Entry 9JYZ (electron microscopy, 2.70 A resolution); this record covers chains 1 and Q of the 66 polymer chains in the assembly.

# Chain 1
Molecule: Protein 7.3
Organism: Escherichia phage T7
UniProt: P03751 (GP73_BPT7); residues 1-99 here = UniProt positions 1-99
Chain sequence (99 residues; each row starts with the number of its first residue):
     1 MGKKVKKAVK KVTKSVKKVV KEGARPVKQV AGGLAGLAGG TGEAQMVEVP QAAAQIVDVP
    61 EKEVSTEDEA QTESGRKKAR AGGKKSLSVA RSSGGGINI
Disordered / not traced: 1-83, 99

# Chain Q
Molecule: Tail tubular protein gp12
Organism: Escherichia phage T7
UniProt: P03747 (TUBE2_BPT7); numbering as in UniProt (aligned over 1-794)
Chain sequence (794 residues; numbered 1 to 794; the number before each row is that of its first residue):
     1 MALISQSIKN LKGGISQQPD ILRYPDQGSR QVNGWSSETE GLQKRPPLVF LNTLGDNGAL
    61 GQAPYIHLIN RDEHEQYYAV FTGSGIRVFD LSGNEKQVRY PNGSNYIKTA NPRNDLRMVT
   121 VADYTFIVNR NVVAQKNTKS VNLPNYNPNQ DGLINVRGGQ YGRELIVHIN GKDVAKYKIP
   181 DGSQPEHVNN TDAQWLAEEL AKQMRTNLSD WTVNVGQGFI HVTAPSGQQI DSFTTKDGYA
   241 DQLINPVTHY AQSFSKLPPN APNGYMVKIV GDASKSADQY YVRYDAERKV WTETLGWNTE
   301 DQVLWETMPH ALVRAADGNF DFKWLEWSPK SCGDVDTNPW PSFVGSSIND VFFFRNRLGF
   361 LSGENIILSR TAKYFNFYPA SIANLSDDDP IDVAVSTNRI AILKYAVPFS EELLIWSDEA
   421 QFVLTASGTL TSKSVELNLT TQFDVQDRAR PFGIGRNVYF ASPRSSFTSI HRYYAVQDVS
   481 SVKNAEDITS HVPNYIPNGV FSICGSGTEN FCSVLSHGDP SKIFMYKFLY LNEELRQQSW
   541 SHWDFGENVQ VLACQSISSD MYVILRNEFN TFLARISFTK NAIDLQGEPY RAFMDMKIRY
   601 TIPSGTYNDD TFTTSIHIPT IYGANFGRGK ITVLEPDGKI TVFEQPTAGW NSDPWLRLSG
   661 NLEGRMVYIG FNINFVYEFS KFLIKQTADD GSTSTEDIGR LQLRRAWVNY ENSGTFDIYV
   721 ENQSSNWKYT MAGARLGSNT LRAGRLNLGT GQYRFPVVGN AKFNTVYILS DETTPLNIIG
   781 CGWEGNYLRR SSGI
Disordered / not traced: 1

# How chain 1 and chain Q interact
Residue-residue contacts (24):
  Ser88(1) - Ser5(Q)
  Arg91(1) - Pro25(Q)
  Arg91(1) - Lys685(Q)  hydrogen bond (side chain-backbone)
  Arg91(1) - Gln686(Q)
  Arg91(1) - Thr687(Q)
  Ser93(1) - Tyr24(Q)
  Ser93(1) - Pro25(Q)
  Ser93(1) - Gly691(Q)
  Gly94(1) - Tyr24(Q)
  Gly94(1) - Asp26(Q)
  Gly95(1) - Tyr24(Q)
  Gly95(1) - Gln538(Q)
  Gly96(1) - Gln18(Q)
  Gly96(1) - Tyr24(Q)
  Gly96(1) - Gln27(Q)  hydrogen bond (backbone-side chain)
  Gly96(1) - His491(Q)
  Gly96(1) - Gln538(Q)
  Ile97(1) - Gln18(Q)
  Ile97(1) - Ser490(Q)
  Ile97(1) - His491(Q)
  Asn98(1) - Gln18(Q)  hydrogen bond (backbone-side chain)
  Asn98(1) - Leu22(Q)
  Asn98(1) - Tyr24(Q)  hydrogen bond
  Asn98(1) - Thr693(Q)
Also at the interface, not in a pair above, chain 1 (9 interface residues in all): Ser92
Also at the interface, not in a pair above, chain Q (20 interface residues in all): Gln6, Ser7, Lys12, Arg536, Ser692

# Summary
Chain 1 and chain Q form an interface of 9 and 20 residues respectively; the contacts include 4 hydrogen
bonds. Polar contacts include Arg91(1)-Lys685(Q), Gly96(1)-Gln27(Q) and Asn98(1)-Gln18(Q).
Here chain 1 is Protein 7.3 and chain Q is Tail tubular protein gp12, both from Escherichia phage T7. Entry
9JYZ (portal-tail complex of mature T7) was determined by electron microscopy (same publication as 9JYY and
9JZ0).
